3KQX - chains A and F of the 6 polymer chains in the assembly; structure by X-ray diffraction, 2.01 A resolution.

[Chain A (and F)]
Protein: M17 leucyl aminopeptidase
Organism: Plasmodium falciparum
Notes: EC 3.4.11.1; chain F of this document is another copy of the same molecule, construct and numbering; everything in this record applies to it too
Reference sequence: Q8IL11 (Q8IL11_PLAF7); residue numbers follow UniProt; this construct covers 84-605
Chain sequence (528 residues; each row starts with the number of its first residue):
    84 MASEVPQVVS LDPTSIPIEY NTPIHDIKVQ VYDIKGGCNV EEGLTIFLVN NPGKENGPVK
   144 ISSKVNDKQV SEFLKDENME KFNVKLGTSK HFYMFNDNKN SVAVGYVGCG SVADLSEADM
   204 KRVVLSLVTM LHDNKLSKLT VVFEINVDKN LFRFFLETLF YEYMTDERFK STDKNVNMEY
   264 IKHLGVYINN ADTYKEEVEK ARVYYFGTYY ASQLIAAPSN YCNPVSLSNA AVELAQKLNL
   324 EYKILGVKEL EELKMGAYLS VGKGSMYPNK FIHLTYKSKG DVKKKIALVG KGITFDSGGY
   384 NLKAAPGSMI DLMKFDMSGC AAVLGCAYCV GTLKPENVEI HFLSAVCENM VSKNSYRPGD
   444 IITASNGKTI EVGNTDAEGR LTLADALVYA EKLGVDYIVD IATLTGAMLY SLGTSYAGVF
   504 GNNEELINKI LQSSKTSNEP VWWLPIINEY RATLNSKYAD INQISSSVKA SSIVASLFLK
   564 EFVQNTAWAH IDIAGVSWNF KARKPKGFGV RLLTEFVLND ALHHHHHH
Unresolved in the structure: 84, 257-261, 604-611 (chain F: 84-85, 152, 255-261, 604-611)
Sequence notes: engineered mutation Gln-152 (Asn in Q8IL11), Gln-515 (Asn in Q8IL11), Gln-546 (Asn in Q8IL11); expression tag (606-611)
Ion coordination: Zn2+: Lys-374, Asp-379, Asp-399, Glu-461
Ligand contacts: carbonate ion (CO3): Lys-374, Asp-459, Ala-460, Glu-461, Gly-462, Arg-463, Leu-487, Thr-488
What the authors report for this chain:
  - Zn2+ coordination: Lys-374, Asp-379, Asp-399, Glu-461
  - binding site for carbonate ion: Lys-374, Ala-460, Gly-462, Arg-463, Leu-487

[Interface between chain A and chain F]
Pairs across the interface (45; chain A residue first):
  Ala-201(A) / Glu-532(F)
  Ala-490(A) / Tyr-493(F)
  Leu-492(A) / Lys-552(F)
  Leu-492(A) / Ala-553(F)  hydrogen bond (backbone-backbone)
  Tyr-493(A) / Ala-490(F)
  Tyr-493(A) / Lys-552(F)
  Tyr-493(A) / Ala-553(F)
  Ser-494(A) / Ser-494(F)
  Ser-494(A) / Ile-556(F)
  Leu-495(A) / Pro-528(F)
  Leu-495(A) / Ile-530(F)
  Leu-495(A) / Tyr-533(F)  hydrogen bond (backbone-side chain)
  Leu-495(A) / Ala-553(F)
  Leu-495(A) / Ile-556(F)  hydrophobic
  Gly-496(A) / Tyr-533(F)
  Gly-496(A) / Ala-553(F)
  Thr-497(A) / Tyr-533(F)  hydrogen bond (backbone-side chain)
  Ser-498(A) / Ile-530(F)
  Ser-498(A) / Glu-532(F)  hydrogen bond
  Ser-498(A) / Tyr-533(F)  hydrogen bond (backbone-side chain)
  Tyr-499(A) / Ile-530(F)  hydrophobic
  Trp-525(A) / Trp-526(F)  hydrogen bond (side chain-backbone)
  Trp-525(A) / Leu-527(F)
  Trp-525(A) / Pro-528(F)
  Trp-526(A) / Trp-525(F)  hydrogen bond (backbone-side chain)
  Leu-527(A) / Trp-525(F)
  Leu-527(A) / Leu-527(F)  hydrophobic
  Pro-528(A) / Leu-495(F)  hydrophobic
  Pro-528(A) / Trp-525(F)
  Ile-530(A) / Leu-495(F)
  Ile-530(A) / Tyr-499(F)  hydrophobic
  Glu-532(A) / Ala-201(F)
  Glu-532(A) / Ser-498(F)  hydrogen bond
  Tyr-533(A) / Leu-495(F)  hydrogen bond (side chain-backbone)
  Tyr-533(A) / Gly-496(F)
  Tyr-533(A) / Thr-497(F)  hydrogen bond (side chain-backbone)
  Tyr-533(A) / Ser-498(F)  hydrogen bond (side chain-backbone)
  Lys-552(A) / Leu-492(F)
  Lys-552(A) / Tyr-493(F)
  Ala-553(A) / Leu-492(F)  hydrogen bond (backbone-backbone)
  Ala-553(A) / Tyr-493(F)
  Ala-553(A) / Leu-495(F)
  Ala-553(A) / Gly-496(F)
  Ile-556(A) / Ser-494(F)
  Ile-556(A) / Leu-495(F)
Interface residues without a listed pair, chain A (22 interface residues in all): Glu-200, Ser-554
Interface residues without a listed pair, chain F (22 interface residues in all): Glu-200, Ser-554

[Summary]
Chain A and chain F each contribute 22 residues to their interface; the contacts include 12 hydrogen bonds.
Polar pairs include Leu-495(A)/Tyr-533(F), Thr-497(A)/Tyr-533(F) and Ser-498(A)/Glu-532(F). Bound to chain A:
carbonate ion. From the paper: a binding site for carbonate ion at Lys-374(A), Ala-460(A) and Gly-462(A) among
others; Zn2+ coordination by Lys-374(A), Asp-379(A) and Asp-399(A) among others.
Chain A and chain F are both M17 leucyl aminopeptidase (Plasmodium falciparum); the structure, Structure of a
protease 1, was determined by X-ray diffraction (same publication as 3KQZ, 3KR4 and 3KR5).
